Entry 8S7D (electron microscopy, 3.20 A resolution); this record covers chains A and B of the 4 polymer chains in the assembly.

# Chain A (and B)
Protein: Transcription regulator protein BACH1
Organism: Homo sapiens
Notes: chain B of this document is another copy of the same molecule, construct and numbering; everything in this record applies to it too
Reference sequence: O14867 (BACH1_HUMAN); residues 3-124 here correspond to UniProt positions 7-128 (UniProt number = residue number + 4)
Chain sequence (125 residues; each row starts with the number of its first residue; numbering starts at 0):
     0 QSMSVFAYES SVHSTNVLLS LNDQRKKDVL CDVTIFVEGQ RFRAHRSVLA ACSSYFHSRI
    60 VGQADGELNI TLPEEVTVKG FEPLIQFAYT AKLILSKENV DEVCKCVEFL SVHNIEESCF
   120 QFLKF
Unresolved in the structure: 0-3, 63-68, 123-124 (chain B: 0-2, 61-67, 124)
Construct notes: expression tag (0-2)

# Interface between chain A and chain B
Pairs across the interface - 72 pairs, chain A then chain B:
  Val4(A) with Leu94(B); Lys96(B)
  Phe5(A) with Leu92(B); Leu94(B); Cys118(B), hydrophobic; Phe121(B), hydrophobic; Leu122(B), hydrophobic
  Ala6(A) with Leu92(B)
  Tyr7(A) with Lys91(B); Leu92(B), hydrogen bond (backbone-backbone); Glu115(B); Cys118(B), hydrophobic
  Glu8(A) with Ala90(B); Lys91(B)
  Ser9(A) with Ala90(B), hydrogen bond (backbone-backbone); Asn113(B), hydrogen bond (side chain-backbone)
  His12(A) with Cys51(B); Phe86(B); Ala87(B), hydrogen bond (side chain-backbone); Ala90(B); Asn113(B)
  Ser13(A) with Ser13(B); Thr14(B)
  Thr14(A) with Ser13(B), hydrogen bond
  Asn15(A) with Asn113(B), hydrogen bond
  Val16(A) with Cys51(B), hydrophobic
  Leu17(A) with His12(B)
  Ser19(A) with Ala50(B)
  Leu20(A) with Ser46(B); Ala50(B), hydrophobic
  Gln23(A) with Ser46(B); Ala49(B)
  Leu29(A) with Arg45(B); Ala49(B), hydrophobic; Ile59(B), hydrophobic; Val60(B), hydrophobic
  Asp31(A) with Asp31(B)
  His44(A) with Ser46(B)
  Arg45(A) with Leu29(B)
  Ser46(A) with Leu20(B); Gln23(B), hydrogen bond (backbone-side chain); Leu29(B), hydrogen bond (side chain-backbone); His44(B)
  Ala50(A) with Ser19(B); Gln23(B)
  Cys51(A) with His12(B), hydrogen bond
  Ile59(A) with Leu29(B), hydrophobic
  Val60(A) with Leu29(B), hydrophobic
  Phe86(A) with Tyr7(B), hydrophobic; Ser9(B); His12(B)
  Ala87(A) with His12(B)
  Ala90(A) with Ser9(B), hydrogen bond (backbone-backbone); His12(B)
  Lys91(A) with Ala6(B); Tyr7(B)
  Leu92(A) with Ala6(B); Tyr7(B), hydrogen bond (backbone-backbone)
  Ile93(A) with Val4(B), hydrophobic; Phe5(B); Ala6(B), hydrophobic
  Leu94(A) with Val4(B); Phe5(B), hydrogen bond (backbone-backbone)
  Ser95(A) with Val4(B)
  Lys96(A) with Ser3(B)
  Asn113(A) with Tyr7(B), hydrogen bond (backbone-side chain); His12(B); Asn15(B), hydrogen bond
  Ile114(A) with Tyr7(B)
  Glu115(A) with Tyr7(B)
  Cys118(A) with Tyr7(B), hydrophobic
  Leu122(A) with Phe5(B), hydrophobic
Other interface residues (no listed pair), chain A (39 interface residues in all): Val28
Other interface residues (no listed pair), chain B (44 interface residues in all): Glu8, Val11, Val16, Leu17, Val47, Tyr88, Ile93, His112, Ile114

# Overview
Chain A and chain B form an interface of 39 and 44 residues respectively, with 14 hydrogen bonds. Polar
contacts include Ser9(A)-Asn113(B), His12(A)-Ala87(B) and Thr14(A)-Ser13(B).
Both chains are Transcription regulator protein BACH1 (Homo sapiens). Entry 8S7D (Cryo-EM structure of
SKP1-FBXO22 in complex with a BACH1 BTB dimer at 3.2A resolution) was determined by electron microscopy (same
publication as 8S7E, 9GP5, 9GR9 and 9GRA).
